Entry 1C9P (X-ray diffraction, 2.80 A resolution); this record covers chains A and B.

[Chain A]
Name: Trypsin
From: Sus scrofa
Notes: EC 3.4.21.4
UniProt: P00761 (TRYP_PIG); the construct lacks a stretch of the UniProt sequence and is renumbered around it, so the offset changes along the chain: 16-34 = UniProt 9-27; 37-67 = UniProt 28-58; 69-125 = UniProt 59-115; 127-130 = UniProt 116-119; 6 more segments
Chain sequence (223 residues; each row starts with the number of its first residue; note: 10 numbers in that range are skipped by the numbering (no residue carries them; nothing is unmodelled there)):
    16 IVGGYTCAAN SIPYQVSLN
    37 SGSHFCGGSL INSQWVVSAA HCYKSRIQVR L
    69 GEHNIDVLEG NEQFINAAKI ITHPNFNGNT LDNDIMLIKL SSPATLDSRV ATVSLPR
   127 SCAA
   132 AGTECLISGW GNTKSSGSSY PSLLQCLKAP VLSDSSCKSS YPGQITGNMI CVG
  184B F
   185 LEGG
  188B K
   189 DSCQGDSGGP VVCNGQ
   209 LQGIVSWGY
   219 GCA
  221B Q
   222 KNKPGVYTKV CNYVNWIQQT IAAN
Sequence notes: engineered mutation Asp115 (Asn105 in P00761)
Modified positions: Asp115 (beta-L-aspartic acid; IAS)
Disulfide bonds: Cys22-Cys157, Cys42-Cys58, Cys128-Cys232, Cys136-Cys201, Cys168-Cys182, Cys191-Cys220
Bound ions: Ca2+: Glu70, Asn72, Val75, Glu80
UniProt features mapped onto this chain:
  - active site (Charge relay system): His57, Asp102, Ser195
  - binding site (Ca(2+)): Glu70, Asn72, Val75, Glu80
  - site: Asp189 (Required for specificity)

[Chain B]
Name: Bdellastasin
From: Hirudo medicinalis
UniProt: P82107 (BDEL_HIRME); residues 1-59 here = UniProt positions 1-59
Chain sequence (59 residues; numbered 1 to 59; the number before each row is that of its first residue):
     1 FDVNSHTTPC GPVTCSGAQM CEVDKCVCSD LHCKVKCEHG FKKDDNGCEY ACICADAPQ
Not modelled in the structure: 1-9
Disulfide bonds: Cys10-Cys21, Cys15-Cys26, Cys28-Cys48, Cys33-Cys52, Cys37-Cys54
UniProt features mapped onto this chain:
  - site: Lys34, Val35 (Reactive bond)

[Interface between chain A and chain B]
Pairs across the interface (36):
  His40(A) - Lys36(B)
  Phe41(A) - Val35(B)
  Phe41(A) - Lys36(B)  hydrogen bond (backbone-backbone)
  His57(A) - Cys33(B)
  His57(A) - Val35(B)
  His57(A) - Cys52(B)
  Tyr151(A) - Lys36(B)
  Gln175(A) - Leu31(B)
  Asp189(A) - Lys34(B)  salt bridge
  Ser190(A) - Lys34(B)  hydrogen bond
  Cys191(A) - Lys34(B)
  Gln192(A) - His32(B)
  Gln192(A) - Cys33(B)  hydrogen bond (side chain-backbone)
  Gln192(A) - Lys34(B)
  Gln192(A) - Val35(B)
  Gln192(A) - Phe41(B)
  Gly193(A) - Lys34(B)  hydrogen bond (backbone-backbone)
  Gly193(A) - Val35(B)
  Gly193(A) - Lys36(B)
  Asp194(A) - Lys34(B)  hydrogen bond (backbone-backbone)
  Ser195(A) - Lys34(B)  hydrogen bond (side chain-backbone)
  Ser195(A) - Val35(B)  hydrogen bond (side chain-backbone)
  Val213(A) - Lys34(B)
  Ser214(A) - Cys33(B)
  Ser214(A) - Lys34(B)  hydrogen bond (backbone-backbone)
  Trp215(A) - Leu31(B)  hydrophobic
  Trp215(A) - His32(B)
  Trp215(A) - Cys33(B)  hydrophobic
  Trp215(A) - Lys34(B)
  Gly216(A) - Asp30(B)
  Gly216(A) - Leu31(B)
  Gly216(A) - His32(B)  hydrogen bond (backbone-backbone)
  Tyr217(A) - Asp30(B)
  Tyr217(A) - Leu31(B)  hydrophobic
  Gly219(A) - Asp30(B)
  Gly226(A) - Lys34(B)
Interface residues without a listed pair, chain A (22 interface residues in all): Cys42, Lys60, Leu99
Interface residues without a listed pair, chain B (10 interface residues in all): Glu38

[In short]
Chain A and chain B form an interface of 22 and 10 residues respectively, with 9 hydrogen bonds and 1 salt
bridge. Polar pairs include Asp189(A)-Lys34(B), Ser190(A)-Lys34(B) and Gln192(A)-Cys33(B). Curated annotation
(UniProt) lists 3 active-site residues and 4 Ca2+-binding residues on chain A.
Chain A is Trypsin (Sus scrofa) and chain B is Bdellastasin (Hirudo medicinalis); the structure, Complex of
bdellastasin with porcine trypsin, was determined by X-ray diffraction (same publication as 1C9T).
